Entry 8PRV (electron microscopy, 2.90 A resolution); this record covers chains A and B of the 3 polymer chains in the assembly.

# Chain A (and B)
Protein: Fatty acid synthase subunit alpha
From: Saccharomyces cerevisiae
Notes: EC 2.3.1.86, 1.1.1.100, 2.3.1.41; chain B of this document is another copy of the same molecule, construct and numbering; everything in this record applies to it too
Reference sequence: P19097 (FAS2_YEAST); residues 1-1887 here = UniProt positions 1-1887
Amino-acid sequence (1887 residues; each row starts with the number of its first residue):
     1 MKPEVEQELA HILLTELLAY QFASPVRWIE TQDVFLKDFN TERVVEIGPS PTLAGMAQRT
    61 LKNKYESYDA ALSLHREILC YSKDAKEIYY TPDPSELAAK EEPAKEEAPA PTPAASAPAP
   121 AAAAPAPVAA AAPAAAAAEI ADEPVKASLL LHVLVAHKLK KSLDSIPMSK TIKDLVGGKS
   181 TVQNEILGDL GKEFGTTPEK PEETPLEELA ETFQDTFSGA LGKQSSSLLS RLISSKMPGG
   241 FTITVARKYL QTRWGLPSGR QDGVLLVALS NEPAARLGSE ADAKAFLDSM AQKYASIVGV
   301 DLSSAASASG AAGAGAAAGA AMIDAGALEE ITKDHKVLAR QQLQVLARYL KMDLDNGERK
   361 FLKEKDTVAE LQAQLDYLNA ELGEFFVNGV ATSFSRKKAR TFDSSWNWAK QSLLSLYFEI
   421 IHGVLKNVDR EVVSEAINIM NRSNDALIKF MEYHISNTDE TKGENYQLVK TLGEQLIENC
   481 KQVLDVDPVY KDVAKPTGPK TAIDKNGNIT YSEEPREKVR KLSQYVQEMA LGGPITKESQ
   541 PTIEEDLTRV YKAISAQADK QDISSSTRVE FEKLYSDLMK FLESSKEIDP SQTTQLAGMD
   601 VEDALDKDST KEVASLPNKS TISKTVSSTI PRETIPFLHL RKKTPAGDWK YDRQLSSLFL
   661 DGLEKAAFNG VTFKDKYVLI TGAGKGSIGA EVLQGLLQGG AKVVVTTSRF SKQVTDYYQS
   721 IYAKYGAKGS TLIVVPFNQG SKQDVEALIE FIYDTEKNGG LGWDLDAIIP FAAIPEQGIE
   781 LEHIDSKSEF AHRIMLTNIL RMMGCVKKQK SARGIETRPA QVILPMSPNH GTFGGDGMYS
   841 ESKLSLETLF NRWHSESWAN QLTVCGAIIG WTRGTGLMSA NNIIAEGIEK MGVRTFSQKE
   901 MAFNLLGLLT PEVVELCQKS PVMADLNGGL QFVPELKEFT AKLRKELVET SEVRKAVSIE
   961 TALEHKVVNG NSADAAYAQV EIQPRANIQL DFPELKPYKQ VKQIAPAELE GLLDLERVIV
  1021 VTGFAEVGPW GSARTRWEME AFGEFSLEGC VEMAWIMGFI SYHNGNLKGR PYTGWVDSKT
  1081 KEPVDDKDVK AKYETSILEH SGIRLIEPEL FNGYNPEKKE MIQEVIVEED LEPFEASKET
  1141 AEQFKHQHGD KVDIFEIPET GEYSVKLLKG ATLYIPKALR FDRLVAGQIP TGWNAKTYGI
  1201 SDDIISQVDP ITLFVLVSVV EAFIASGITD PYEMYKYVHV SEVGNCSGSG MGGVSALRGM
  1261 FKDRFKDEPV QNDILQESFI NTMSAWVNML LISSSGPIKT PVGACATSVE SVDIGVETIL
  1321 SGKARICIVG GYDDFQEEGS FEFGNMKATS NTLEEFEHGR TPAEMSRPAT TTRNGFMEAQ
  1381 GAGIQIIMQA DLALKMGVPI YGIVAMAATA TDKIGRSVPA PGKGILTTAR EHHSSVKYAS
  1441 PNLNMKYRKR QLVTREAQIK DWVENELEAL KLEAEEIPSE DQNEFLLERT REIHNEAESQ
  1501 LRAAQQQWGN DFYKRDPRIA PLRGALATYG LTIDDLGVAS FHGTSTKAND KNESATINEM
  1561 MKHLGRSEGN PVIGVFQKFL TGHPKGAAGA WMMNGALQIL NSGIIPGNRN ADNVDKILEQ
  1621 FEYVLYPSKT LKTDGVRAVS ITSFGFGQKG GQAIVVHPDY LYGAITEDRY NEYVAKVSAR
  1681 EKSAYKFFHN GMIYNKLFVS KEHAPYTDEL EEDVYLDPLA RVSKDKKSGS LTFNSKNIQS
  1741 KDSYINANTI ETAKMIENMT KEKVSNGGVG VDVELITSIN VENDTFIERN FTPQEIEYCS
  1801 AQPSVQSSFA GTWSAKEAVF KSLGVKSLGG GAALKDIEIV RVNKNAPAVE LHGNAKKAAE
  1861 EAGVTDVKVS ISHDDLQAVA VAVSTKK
Not modelled in the structure: 95-327, 540-601, 1826-1832, 1887 (chain B: 1-139, 303-1887)
Cystine bridges: C1246-C1327
Small-molecule neighbours:
  - A5S (S-[2-[3-[[(2R)-3,3-dimethyl-2-oxidanyl-4-phosphonooxy-butanoyl]amino]propanoylamino]ethyl] 3-oxidanylidenebutanethioate): E776, Q777, G778, S827, P828, N829, F833, G834, G835, D836, Y839, I869, W871, L877, M878, A880, N881, L930, R944
  - coenzyme A (COA): T52, M56, R59
  - NADP (NAP; NADP nicotinamide-adenine-dinucleotide phosphate): G682, A683, G684, S687, I688, G689, T706, T707, S708, R709, Y718, F737, N738, Q739, G740, F771, A772, A773, I774, I794, P825, M826, S827, Y839, K843, I869, G870, W871, T872, T875, G876, L877, M878

# Chain A / chain B interface
Residue-residue contacts - 11 pairs, chain A then chain B:
  V368(A) with G239(B)
  Q372(A) with G239(B); R276(B)
  D376(A) with R276(B), salt bridge
  E384(A) with R231(B), salt bridge
  N508(A) with K200(B)
  Q777(A) with T181(B)
  G778(A) with T181(B)
  A1091(A) with T216(B), hydrogen bond (backbone-side chain)
  K1092(A) with D215(B); T216(B)
Interface residues without a listed pair, chain A (12 interface residues in all): N388, K787, K955
Interface residues without a listed pair, chain B (10 interface residues in all): E185, E203, F217
The authors on this interface:
  - interface residues, chain A: K365(A), K1092(A)

# Summary
12 residues of chain A and 10 residues of chain B are in contact, with 1 hydrogen bond and 2 salt bridges.
Polar pairs include D376(A)-R276(B), E384(A)-R231(B) and A1091(A)-T216(B). Chain A binds NADP, compound A5S
and coenzyme A. The paper reports interface residues K365(A) and K1092(A).
Chain A and chain B are both Fatty acid synthase subunit alpha (Saccharomyces cerevisiae); the structure,
Asymmetric unit of the yeast fatty acid synthase in the non-rotated state with ACP at the ..., was determined
by electron microscopy together with 8PRW, 8PS1, 8PS2, 8PS8, 8PS9, 8PSA and 7 further entries from the same
study.
